PDB entry 8EXL | X-ray diffraction, 1.99 A resolution | chain A

[Chain A]
Molecule: Phosphatidylinositol 4,5-bisphosphate 3-kinase catalytic subunit alpha isoform
From: Homo sapiens
Notes: EC 2.7.1.137, 2.7.1.153, 2.7.11.1
UniProt: P42336 (PK3CA_HUMAN); the construct has insertions or renumbered stretches relative to UniProt, so the offset changes along the chain: 0-98 = UniProt 7-105; 106-1052 = UniProt 106-1052
Amino-acid sequence (1080 residues; row label = number of the first residue in the row; numbers below 1 keep their minus sign (Met-27 is residue -27)):
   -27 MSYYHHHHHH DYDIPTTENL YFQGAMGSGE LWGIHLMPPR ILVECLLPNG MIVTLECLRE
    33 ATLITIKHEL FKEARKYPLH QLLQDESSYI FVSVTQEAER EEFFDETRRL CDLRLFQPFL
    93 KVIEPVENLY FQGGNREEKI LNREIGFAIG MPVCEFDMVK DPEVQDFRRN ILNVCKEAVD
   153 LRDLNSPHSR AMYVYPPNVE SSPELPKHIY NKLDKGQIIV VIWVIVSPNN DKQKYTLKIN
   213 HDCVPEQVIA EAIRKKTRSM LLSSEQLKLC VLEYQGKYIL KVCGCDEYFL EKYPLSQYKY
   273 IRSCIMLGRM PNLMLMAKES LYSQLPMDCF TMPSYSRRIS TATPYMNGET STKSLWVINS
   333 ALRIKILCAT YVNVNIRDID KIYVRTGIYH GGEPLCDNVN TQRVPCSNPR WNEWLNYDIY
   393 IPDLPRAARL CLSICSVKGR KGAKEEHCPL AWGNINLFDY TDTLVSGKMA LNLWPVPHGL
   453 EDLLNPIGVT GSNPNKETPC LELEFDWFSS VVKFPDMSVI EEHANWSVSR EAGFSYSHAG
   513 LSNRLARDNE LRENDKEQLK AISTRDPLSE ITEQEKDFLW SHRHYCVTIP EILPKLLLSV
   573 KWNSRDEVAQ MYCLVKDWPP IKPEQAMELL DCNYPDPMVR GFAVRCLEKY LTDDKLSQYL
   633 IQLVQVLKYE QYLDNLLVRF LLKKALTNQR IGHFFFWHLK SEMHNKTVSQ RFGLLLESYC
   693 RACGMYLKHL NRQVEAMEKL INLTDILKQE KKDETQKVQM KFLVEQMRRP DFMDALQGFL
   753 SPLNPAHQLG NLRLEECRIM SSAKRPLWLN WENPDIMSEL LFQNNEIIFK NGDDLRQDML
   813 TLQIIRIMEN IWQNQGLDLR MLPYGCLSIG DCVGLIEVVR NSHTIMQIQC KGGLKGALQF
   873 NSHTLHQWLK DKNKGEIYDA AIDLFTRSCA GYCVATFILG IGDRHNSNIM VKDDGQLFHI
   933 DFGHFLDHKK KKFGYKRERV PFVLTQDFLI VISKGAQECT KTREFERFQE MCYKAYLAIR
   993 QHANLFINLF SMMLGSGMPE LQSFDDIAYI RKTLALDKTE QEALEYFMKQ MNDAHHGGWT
Not modelled in the structure: -27 to 106, 200-202, 233-247, 311-321, 349-350, 410-416, 864-871, 942-948, 1052
Construct notes: initiating methionine (-27); expression tag (-26 to -1); insertion (99-105)
Small-molecule neighbours: taselisib (799; 2-methyl-2-(4-{2-[3-methyl-1-(propan-2-yl)-1H-1,2,4-triazol-5-yl]-5,6-dihydroimidazo[1,2-d][1,4]benzoxazepin-9-yl}-1H-pyrazol-1-yl)propanamide): Arg770, Met772, Ser774, Pro778, Trp780, Ile800, Lys802, Leu807, Asp810, Tyr836, Ile848, Glu849, Val850, Val851, Arg852, Asn853, Ser854, His855, Gln859, Met922, Phe930, Ile932, Asp933
Swiss-Prot annotation at these positions:
  - region: Ile771 to Arg777 (G-loop), Gly912 to Asn920 (Catalytic loop), His931 to Thr957 (Activation loop)
  - site: Lys776 (Implicated in the recognition of ATP as well as PIP2. Also crucial for autophosphorylation of the p85alpha subunit)

[Overview]
Ligands of chain A: taselisib.
Chain A is Phosphatidylinositol 4,5-bisphosphate 3-kinase catalytic subunit alpha isoform (Homo sapiens); the
structure, Crystal structure of PI3K-alpha in complex with taselisib, was determined by X-ray diffraction
(same publication as 8EXO, 8EXU and 8EXV).
